Entry 7TR6 (electron microscopy, 3.40 A resolution); this record covers chains M and O of the 15 polymer chains in the assembly.

Chain M (and O):
Protein: Cas7a
Source organism: Pyrococcus furiosus DSM 3638
Notes: chain O of this document is another copy of the same molecule, construct and numbering; everything in this record applies to it too
UniProt: Q8U333 (Q8U333_PYRFU); numbering as in UniProt (aligned over 1-336)
Amino-acid sequence (336 residues; numbered 1 to 336; the number before each row is that of its first residue):
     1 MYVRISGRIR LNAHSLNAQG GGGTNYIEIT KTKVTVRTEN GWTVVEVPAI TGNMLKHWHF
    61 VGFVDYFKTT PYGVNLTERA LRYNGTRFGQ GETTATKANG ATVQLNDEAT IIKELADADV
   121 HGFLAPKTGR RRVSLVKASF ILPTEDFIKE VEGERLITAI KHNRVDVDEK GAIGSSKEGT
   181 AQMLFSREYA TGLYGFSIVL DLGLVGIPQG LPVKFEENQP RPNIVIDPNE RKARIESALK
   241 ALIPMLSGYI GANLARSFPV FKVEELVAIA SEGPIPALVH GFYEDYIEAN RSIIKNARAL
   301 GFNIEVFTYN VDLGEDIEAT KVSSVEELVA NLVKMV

How chain M and chain O interact:
Pairs across the interface - 13 pairs, chain M then chain O:
  Val165(M) - Arg131(O)
  Val167(M) - Arg131(O)
  Glu169(M) - Gly210(O)
  Lys170(M) - Asp107(O)
  Lys170(M) - Glu108(O)
  Lys170(M) - Arg130(O)
  Gly171(M) - Glu108(O)  hydrogen bond (backbone-side chain)
  Gly171(M) - Gly129(O)
  Gly171(M) - Arg130(O)
  Gly171(M) - Arg131(O)
  Ala172(M) - Gly129(O)
  Ala172(M) - Arg130(O)
  Ile173(M) - Gly129(O)
Interface residues without a listed pair, chain O (7 interface residues in all): Asn106

Overview:
The chain M/chain O interface involves 7 residues from each chain; the contacts include 1 hydrogen bond. The
hydrogen-bonded pair is Gly171(M)-Glu108(O).
Both chains are Cas7a (Pyrococcus furiosus DSM 3638). Entry 7TR6 (Cascade complex from type I-A CRISPR-Cas
system) was determined by electron microscopy (same publication as 7TR8, 7TR9 and 7TRA).
